6OJ3 - chains D and H of the 11 polymer chains in the assembly; structure by electron microscopy, 4.50 A resolution (low resolution: residue-level contacts below are approximate; hydrogen-bond / salt-bridge calls are withheld).

[Chain D (and H)]
Name: Inner capsid protein VP2
From: Rotavirus A (strain RVA/Monkey/United States/RRV/1975/G3P5B[3])
Notes: chain H of this document is another copy of the same molecule, construct and numbering; everything in this record applies to it too
UniProtKB: B3F2X3 (B3F2X3_ROTRH); residue numbers follow UniProt; this construct covers 1-887
Amino-acid sequence (887 residues; numbered 1 to 887; the number before each row is that of its first residue):
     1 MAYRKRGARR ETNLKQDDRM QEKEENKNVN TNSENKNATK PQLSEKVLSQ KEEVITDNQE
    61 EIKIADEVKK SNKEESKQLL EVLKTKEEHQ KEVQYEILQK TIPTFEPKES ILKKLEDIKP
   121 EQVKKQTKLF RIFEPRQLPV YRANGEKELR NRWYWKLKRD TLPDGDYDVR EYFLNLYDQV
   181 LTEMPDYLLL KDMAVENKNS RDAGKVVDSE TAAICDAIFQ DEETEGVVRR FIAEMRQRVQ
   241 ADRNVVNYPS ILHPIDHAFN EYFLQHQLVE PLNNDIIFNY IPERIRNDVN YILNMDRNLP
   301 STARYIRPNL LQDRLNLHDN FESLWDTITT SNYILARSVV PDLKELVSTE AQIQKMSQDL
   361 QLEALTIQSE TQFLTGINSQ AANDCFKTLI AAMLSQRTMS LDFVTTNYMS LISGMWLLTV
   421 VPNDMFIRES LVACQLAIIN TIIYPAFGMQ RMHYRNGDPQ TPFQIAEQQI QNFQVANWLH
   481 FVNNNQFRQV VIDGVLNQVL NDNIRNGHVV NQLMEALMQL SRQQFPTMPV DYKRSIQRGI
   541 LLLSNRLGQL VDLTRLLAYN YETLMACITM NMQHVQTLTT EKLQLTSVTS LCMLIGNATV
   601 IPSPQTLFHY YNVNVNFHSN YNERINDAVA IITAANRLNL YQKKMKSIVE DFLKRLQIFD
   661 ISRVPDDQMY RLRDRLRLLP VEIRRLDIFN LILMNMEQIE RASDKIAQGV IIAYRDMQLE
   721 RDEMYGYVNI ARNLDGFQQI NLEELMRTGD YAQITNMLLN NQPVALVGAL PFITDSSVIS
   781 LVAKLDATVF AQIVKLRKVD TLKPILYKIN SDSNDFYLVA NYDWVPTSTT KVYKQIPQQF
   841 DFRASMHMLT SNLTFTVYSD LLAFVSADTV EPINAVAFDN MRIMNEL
Disordered / not traced: 1-60 (chain H: 1-85)

[Interface between chain D and chain H]
Pairs across the interface (90):
  K191(D) - D666(H)
  S200(D) - Q642(H)
  R201(D) - Y641(H)
  R201(D) - Q642(H)
  R201(D) - T748(H)
  D202(D) - Y641(H)
  A203(D) - Q642(H)
  F219(D) - R797(H)
  Q220(D) - R797(H)
  D221(D) - R797(H)
  E222(D) - R797(H)
  G226(D) - G749(H)
  G226(D) - D750(H)
  R229(D) - G749(H)
  R229(D) - R797(H)
  R230(D) - T748(H)
  R230(D) - D750(H)
  A233(D) - R747(H)
  V239(D) - Y670(H)
  V239(D) - R673(H)
  A241(D) - Y670(H)
  A241(D) - R671(H)
  A241(D) - D674(H)
  N244(D) - D667(H)
  N244(D) - R671(H)
  N274(D) - E429(H)
  F278(D) - E429(H)
  F278(D) - N456(H)
  N279(D) - N456(H)
  R286(D) - N456(H)
  N287(D) - H453(H)
  N287(D) - Y454(H)
  V289(D) - R451(H)
  V289(D) - M452(H)
  I292(D) - A433(H)
  N294(D) - L401(H)
  N294(D) - E429(H)
  N294(D) - S430(H)
  N294(D) - A433(H)
  D296(D) - Y95(H)
  D296(D) - S400(H)
  D296(D) - I427(H)
  D296(D) - T580(H)
  D296(D) - K582(H)
  R297(D) - Y95(H)
  R297(D) - L98(H)
  R297(D) - I427(H)
  R297(D) - L578(H)
  R297(D) - T579(H)
  R297(D) - T580(H)
  N298(D) - I427(H)
  N298(D) - Q576(H)
  N298(D) - T577(H)
  N298(D) - L578(H)
  P300(D) - L578(H)
  T302(D) - D667(H)
  E345(D) - Q368(H)
  H609(D) - E87(H)
  L853(D) - D667(H)
  L853(D) - Y670(H)
  T854(D) - P665(H)
  T854(D) - D666(H)
  T854(D) - D667(H)
  T856(D) - T101(H)
  Y858(D) - Q94(H)
  Y858(D) - I97(H)
  Y858(D) - L98(H)
  S859(D) - Q94(H)
  D860(D) - Q90(H)
  D860(D) - Q94(H)
  A863(D) - K91(H)
  A863(D) - Q94(H)
  A863(D) - Y95(H)
  F864(D) - Q94(H)
  F864(D) - Y95(H)
  V865(D) - K91(H)
  D868(D) - T405(H)
  T869(D) - T405(H)
  V870(D) - T405(H)
  E871(D) - I367(H)
  E871(D) - T406(H)
  E871(D) - Y532(H)
  N874(D) - R451(H)
  N874(D) - M528(H)
  N874(D) - P529(H)
  N874(D) - Y532(H)
  V876(D) - R451(H)
  N880(D) - Q450(H)
  R882(D) - T527(H)
  R882(D) - M528(H)
Interface residues without a listed pair, chain D (54 interface residues in all): E234, D275, L293, M295, V857, L861
Interface residues without a listed pair, chain H (54 interface residues in all): T398, F403, N440, K643, E744, K795

[Summary]
The chain D/chain H interface involves 54 residues from each chain.
Chain D and chain H are both Inner capsid protein VP2 (Rotavirus A (strain RVA/Monkey/United
States/RRV/1975/G3P5B[3])); the structure, In situ structure of rotavirus VP1 RNA-dependent RNA polymerase
(TLP), was determined by electron microscopy together with 6OJ4, 6OJ5 and 6OJ6 from the same study.
